4U1M - chains A and B of the 3 polymer chains in the assembly; structure by X-ray diffraction, 1.18 A resolution.

Chain A:
Name: HLA class I histocompatibility antigen, B-42 alpha chain
Source organism: Homo sapiens
Notes: fragment: HLA B4201 Allele, Alpha Chain, Carrying RM9 Peptide
Reference sequence: P30480 (1B42_HUMAN); residues 1-277 here correspond to UniProt positions 25-301 (UniProt number = residue number + 24)
Sequence (277 residues; each row starts with the number of its first residue):
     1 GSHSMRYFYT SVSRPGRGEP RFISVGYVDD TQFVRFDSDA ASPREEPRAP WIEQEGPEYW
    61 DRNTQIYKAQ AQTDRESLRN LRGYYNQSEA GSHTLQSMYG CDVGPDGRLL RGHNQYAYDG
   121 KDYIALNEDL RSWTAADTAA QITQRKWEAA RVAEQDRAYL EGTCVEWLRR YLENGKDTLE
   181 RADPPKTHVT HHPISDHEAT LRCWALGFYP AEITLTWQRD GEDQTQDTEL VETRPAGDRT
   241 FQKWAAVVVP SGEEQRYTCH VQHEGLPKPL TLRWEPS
Cystine bridges: C101-C164, C203-C259

Chain B:
Name: Beta-2-microglobulin
Source organism: Homo sapiens
Notes: fragment: Beta 2 Microglobulin
Reference sequence: P61769 (B2MG_HUMAN); residues 1-99 here correspond to UniProt positions 21-119 (UniProt number = residue number + 20)
Sequence (100 residues; each row starts with the number of its first residue; numbering starts at 0):
     0 MIQRTPKIQV YSRHPAENGK SNFLNCYVSG FHPSDIEVDL LKNGERIEKV EHSDLSFSKD
    60 WSFYLLYYTE FTPTEKDEYA CRVNHVTLSQ PKIVKWDRDM
Cystine bridges: C25-C80
Differences from the reference sequence: initiating methionine (0)
Curated features (UniProtKB/Swiss-Prot):
  - modified residue: Q2 (Pyrrolidone carboxylic acid)
  - glycosylation: I1 (N-linked (Glc) (glycation) isoleucine), K19 (N-linked (Glc) (glycation) lysine), K41 (N-linked (Glc) (glycation) lysine), K48 (N-linked (Glc) (glycation) lysine), K58 (N-linked (Glc) (glycation) lysine), K91 (N-linked (Glc) (glycation) lysine), K94 (N-linked (Glc) (glycation) lysine)

How chain A and chain B interact:
Contacting residue pairs (59):
  F8(A) - S55(B)
  F8(A) - F56(B)  hydrophobic
  Y9(A) - F56(B)
  T10(A) - L54(B)
  T10(A) - F56(B)
  T10(A) - F62(B)
  V12(A) - S33(B)
  V25(A) - D53(B)
  V25(A) - L54(B)
  V25(A) - S55(B)
  Y27(A) - S55(B)
  Y27(A) - Y63(B)  hydrogen bond
  Q32(A) - D53(B)  hydrogen bond
  R35(A) - D53(B)  salt bridge
  R48(A) - D53(B)  salt bridge
  S92(A) - M0(B)
  H93(A) - M0(B)
  Q96(A) - H31(B)  hydrogen bond
  Q96(A) - F56(B)
  Q96(A) - W60(B)  hydrogen bond (side chain-backbone)
  Q96(A) - F62(B)
  S97(A) - F56(B)
  M98(A) - F56(B)  hydrophobic
  M98(A) - K58(B)
  Q115(A) - W60(B)
  Y116(A) - W60(B)
  A117(A) - W60(B)  hydrophobic
  D119(A) - M0(B)
  D119(A) - I1(B)
  D119(A) - H31(B)
  G120(A) - I1(B)
  G120(A) - R3(B)  hydrogen bond (backbone-side chain)
  G120(A) - H31(B)
  K121(A) - I1(B)
  D122(A) - W60(B)  hydrogen bond
  R202(A) - D98(B)
  R202(A) - M99(B)  hydrogen bond
  W204(A) - D98(B)
  W204(A) - M99(B)
  V231(A) - Q8(B)
  E232(A) - K6(B)  salt bridge
  E232(A) - Q8(B)  hydrogen bond (backbone-side chain)
  E232(A) - Y26(B)
  E232(A) - S28(B)  hydrogen bond
  T233(A) - Y26(B)
  R234(A) - Q8(B)  hydrogen bond
  R234(A) - Y10(B)
  R234(A) - M99(B)  hydrogen bond (side chain-backbone)
  P235(A) - Y10(B)  hydrogen bond (backbone-side chain)
  P235(A) - N24(B)
  P235(A) - Y26(B)
  A236(A) - R12(B)  hydrogen bond (backbone-side chain)
  A236(A) - N24(B)
  G237(A) - R12(B)  hydrogen bond (backbone-side chain)
  D238(A) - R12(B)
  Q242(A) - Y10(B)
  Q242(A) - S11(B)  hydrogen bond (side chain-backbone)
  Q242(A) - R12(B)  hydrogen bond (side chain-backbone)
  W244(A) - M99(B)  hydrogen bond (side chain-backbone)
Interface residues without a listed pair, chain A (36 interface residues in all): R17, I23, T94
Interface residues without a listed pair, chain B (28 interface residues in all): H13, P32, D34, D59, L65

In short:
The interface between chain A and chain B involves 36 residues on one side and 28 on the other, with 17
hydrogen bonds and 3 salt bridges. Among the polar pairs are R35(A)-D53(B), R48(A)-D53(B) and E232(A)-K6(B).
Here chain A is HLA class I histocompatibility antigen, B-42 alpha chain and chain B is Beta-2-microglobulin,
both from Homo sapiens. Entry 4U1M (HLA class I micropolymorphisms determine peptide-HLA landscape and dictate
differential HIV-1 escape through identical epitopes) was determined by X-ray diffraction together with 4U1H,
4U1I, 4U1J, 4U1K, 4U1L, 4U1N and 4U1S from the same study.
